Entry 2RKM (X-ray diffraction, 1.80 A resolution); this record covers chain A.

# Chain A
Protein: Oligo-peptide binding protein
Source organism: Salmonella typhimurium
UniProt: P06202 (OPPA_SALTY); residues 1-517 here correspond to UniProt positions 26-542 (UniProt number = residue number + 25)
Chain sequence (517 residues; each row starts with the number of its first residue):
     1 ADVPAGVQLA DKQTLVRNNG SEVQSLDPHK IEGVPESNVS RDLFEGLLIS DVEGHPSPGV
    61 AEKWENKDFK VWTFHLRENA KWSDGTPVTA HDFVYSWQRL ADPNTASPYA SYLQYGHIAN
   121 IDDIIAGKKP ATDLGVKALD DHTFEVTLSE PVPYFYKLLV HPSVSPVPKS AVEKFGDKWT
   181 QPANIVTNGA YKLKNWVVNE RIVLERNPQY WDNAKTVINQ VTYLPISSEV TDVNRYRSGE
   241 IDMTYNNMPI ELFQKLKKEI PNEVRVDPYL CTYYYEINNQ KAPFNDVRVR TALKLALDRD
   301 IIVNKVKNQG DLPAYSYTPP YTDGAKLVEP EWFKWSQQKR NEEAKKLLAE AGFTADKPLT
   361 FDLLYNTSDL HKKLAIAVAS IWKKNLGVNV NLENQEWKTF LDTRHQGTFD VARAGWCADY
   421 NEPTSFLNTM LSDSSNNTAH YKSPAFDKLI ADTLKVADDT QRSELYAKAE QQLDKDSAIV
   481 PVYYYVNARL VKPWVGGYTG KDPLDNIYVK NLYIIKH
Cystine bridges: Cys271-Cys417
Residues lining bound ligands:
  - uranyl (vi) ion (IUM), molecule 1: Phe69, Pro153, Asp459
  - uranyl (vi) ion (IUM), molecule 2: Val230, Glu251, Asp369, Lys373
  - uranyl (vi) ion (IUM), molecule 3: Lys281, Thr360, Phe361, Asp362, Asp410
  - lysine (LYS): Glu32, Gly33, Val34, Ser37, Tyr109, His161, Glu276, Trp397, Leu401, Arg404, Gly415, Trp416, Cys417, Ala418, Asp419, Asn436, Thr438, Asn506

# Overview
Chain A binds lysine and 3 copies of uranyl (vi) ion.
Chain A is Oligo-peptide binding protein (Salmonella typhimurium); the structure, Structure of oppa complexed
with lys-lys, was determined by X-ray diffraction, deposited together with 1RKM.
